9BAO - chains B and G of the 8 polymer chains in the assembly; structure by electron microscopy, 3.20 A resolution.

[Chain B]
Name: Muellerian-inhibiting factor
Organism: Homo sapiens
Notes: fragment: growth factor domain
Reference sequence: P03971 (MIS_HUMAN); residue numbers follow UniProt; this construct covers 459-560
Sequence (109 residues; row label = number of the first residue in the row):
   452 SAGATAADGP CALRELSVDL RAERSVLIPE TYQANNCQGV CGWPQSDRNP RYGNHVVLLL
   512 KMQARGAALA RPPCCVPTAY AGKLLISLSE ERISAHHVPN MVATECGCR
Unresolved in the structure: 452-458
Differences from the reference sequence: expression tag (452-458); engineered mutation Ala515 (Val in P03971)
Disulfide bonds: Cys462-Cys526, Cys488-Cys557, Cys492-Cys559

[Chain G]
Name: 6E11 Antibody IgG2A Heavy Chain
Organism: Mus musculus
Notes: antibody fragment or engineered binder
Sequence (227 residues; row label = number of the first residue in the row):
     1 EVQLQQSGAE LVKPGASVKL SCTASGFNIK DTYMHWVKQR PEQGLEWIGR IDPANGNTIY
    61 ASKFQGKATI TADTSSNTAY MQLSSLTSGD TAVYYCALFI TTATYAMDYW GQGTSVTVSS
   121 AKTTAPSVYP LAPVCGDTTG SSVTLGCLVK GYFPEPVTLT WNSGSLSSGV HTFPAVLQSD
   181 LYTLSSSVTV TSSTWPSQSI TCNVAHPASS TKVDKKIEPR GPTIKPC
Unresolved in the structure: 134-140, 220-227
Disulfide bonds: Cys22-Cys96, Cys147-Cys202

[How chain B and chain G interact]
Pairs across the interface - 6 pairs, chain B then chain G:
  Gly517(B) with Tyr109(G), hydrogen bond (backbone-side chain)
  Ala518(B) with Ala106(G)
  Ala519(B) with Tyr105(G); Ala106(G), hydrogen bond (backbone-backbone)
  Leu520(B) with Thr104(G)
  Ala521(B) with Thr104(G), hydrogen bond (backbone-backbone)

[Overview]
5 residues of chain B and 4 residues of chain G are in contact, with 3 hydrogen bonds. Polar pairs include
Gly517(B)-Tyr109(G), Ala519(B)-Ala106(G) and Ala521(B)-Thr104(G).
Chain B is Muellerian-inhibiting factor (Homo sapiens) and chain G is 6E11 Antibody IgG2A Heavy Chain (Mus
musculus); the structure, The Anti-Mullerian Hormone prodomain in complex with the growth factor and 6E11 Fab
in C2 symmetry, was determined by electron microscopy, deposited together with 9BAN.
